Entry 5G4A (X-ray diffraction, 1.90 A resolution); this record covers chain A.

== Chain A ==
Name: Aminoglycoside (3'') (9) adenylyltransferase
Organism: Salmonella enterica
Notes: fragment: nucleotidyltransferase domain and alpha-helical domain
UniProtKB: A0A0W4NPT0 (A0A0W4NPT0_SALER); numbering as in UniProt (aligned over 1-262)
Sequence (270 residues; row label = number of the first residue in the row):
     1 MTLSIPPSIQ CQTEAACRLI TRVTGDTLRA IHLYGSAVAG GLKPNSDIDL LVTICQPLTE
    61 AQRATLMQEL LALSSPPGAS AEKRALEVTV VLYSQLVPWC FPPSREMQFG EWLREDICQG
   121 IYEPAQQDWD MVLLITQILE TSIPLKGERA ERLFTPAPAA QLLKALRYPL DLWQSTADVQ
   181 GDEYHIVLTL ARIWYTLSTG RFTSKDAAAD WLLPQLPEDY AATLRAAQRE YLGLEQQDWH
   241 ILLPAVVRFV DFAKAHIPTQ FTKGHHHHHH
Disordered / not traced: 1, 263-270
Sequence notes: expression tag (263-270)
Modified positions: Cys11, Cys17 (s,S-(2-hydroxyethyl)thiocysteine; CME); Cys55, Cys100 (S-mercaptocysteine; CSS)
Ion coordination: Mg2+ site 1: Asp47, Asp49 (together with ATP); Mg2+ site 2: Asp47, Asp49, Glu87 (together with ATP)
Ligand contacts: ATP (adenosine-5'-triphosphate): Gly35, Ser36, Gly41, Ser46, Asp47, Asp49, Glu87, Asp130, Leu133, Leu134, Gln137, Leu166, His185, Thr189, Arg192, Ile193, Thr196, Phe202, Lys205, Tyr231
What the authors report for this chain:
  - Mg2+ coordination: Asp47, Asp49, Glu87
  - binding site for ATP: Ser36, Ser46, Asp130, Leu133, Leu166, Thr189, Arg192, Ile193, Thr196, Phe202, Lys205, Tyr231
  - conformationally variable residues (loop rearrangement): Phe202 to Asp206

== In short ==
Bound to chain A: ATP. The Mg2+ site 1 is built by Asp47 and Asp49. The Mg2+ site 2 is built by Asp47, Asp49
and Glu87. The paper reports a binding site for ATP at Ser36, Ser46 and Asp130 among others; Mg2+ coordination
by Asp47, Asp49 and Glu87.
Chain A is Aminoglycoside (3'') (9) adenylyltransferase (Salmonella enterica); the structure, AadA in complex
with ATP and magnesium, was determined by X-ray diffraction together with 6FZB, 5LPA and 5LUH from the same
study.
